Entry 5BN0 (X-ray diffraction, 2.80 A resolution); this record covers chains A and B of the 6 polymer chains in the assembly.

== Chain A ==
Protein: Envelope glycoprotein gp160
UniProt: B2CPZ5 (B2CPZ5_9HIV1); residue numbers follow UniProt; this construct covers 627-661
Amino-acid sequence (36 residues; row label = number of the first residue in the row):
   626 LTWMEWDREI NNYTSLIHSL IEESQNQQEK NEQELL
Construct notes: expression tag (626)

== Chain B ==
Protein: Envelope glycoprotein
UniProt: Q1HMR5 (Q1HMR5_9HIV1); residues 546-581 here correspond to UniProt positions 35-70 (UniProt number = residue number - 511)
Amino-acid sequence (36 residues; each row starts with the number of its first residue):
   546 SGIVQQQNNL LRAIEAQQHL LQLTVWGIKQ LQARIL
Disordered / not traced: 581

== Interface between chain A and chain B ==
Pairs across the interface (28):
  L626(A) - W571(B)
  T627(A) - W571(B)
  W628(A) - W571(B)
  W628(A) - G572(B)
  W628(A) - Q575(B)
  W628(A) - L576(B)  hydrophobic
  W631(A) - L568(B)  hydrogen bond (side chain-backbone)
  W631(A) - W571(B)
  E634(A) - H564(B)  salt bridge
  E634(A) - L568(B)
  I635(A) - L565(B)
  Y638(A) - A561(B)
  Y638(A) - H564(B)
  Y638(A) - L565(B)  hydrophobic
  T639(A) - L565(B)
  I642(A) - A561(B)  hydrophobic
  I642(A) - L565(B)  hydrophobic
  L645(A) - R557(B)
  L645(A) - A561(B)  hydrophobic
  S649(A) - Q551(B)  hydrogen bond (backbone-side chain)
  S649(A) - N554(B)
  Q652(A) - G547(B)
  Q652(A) - Q551(B)
  Q652(A) - N554(B)
  Q653(A) - Q551(B)  hydrogen bond
  K655(A) - Q550(B)
  N656(A) - G547(B)  hydrogen bond (side chain-backbone)
  N656(A) - Q551(B)
Interface residues without a listed pair, chain A (16 interface residues in all): E648
Interface residues without a listed pair, chain B (18 interface residues in all): I548, L555, A558, Q562, T569

== Summary ==
16 residues of chain A face 18 of chain B across their interface, with 4 hydrogen bonds and 1 salt bridge.
Polar pairs include E634(A)-H564(B), W631(A)-L568(B) and S649(A)-Q551(B).
Chain A is Envelope glycoprotein gp160 and chain B is Envelope glycoprotein; the structure, A new HIV fusion
peptide inhibitor, was determined by X-ray diffraction.
